PDB entry 8H8J | electron microscopy, 3.20 A resolution | chains B and G of the 5 polymer chains in the assembly

Chain B:
Name: Guanine nucleotide-binding protein G(I)/G(S)/G(T) subunit beta-1
From: Homo sapiens
UniProtKB: P62873 (GBB1_HUMAN); residues 2-340 here = UniProt positions 2-340
Amino-acid sequence (371 residues; row label = number of the first residue in the row; numbers below 1 keep their minus sign (Met-4 is residue -4)):
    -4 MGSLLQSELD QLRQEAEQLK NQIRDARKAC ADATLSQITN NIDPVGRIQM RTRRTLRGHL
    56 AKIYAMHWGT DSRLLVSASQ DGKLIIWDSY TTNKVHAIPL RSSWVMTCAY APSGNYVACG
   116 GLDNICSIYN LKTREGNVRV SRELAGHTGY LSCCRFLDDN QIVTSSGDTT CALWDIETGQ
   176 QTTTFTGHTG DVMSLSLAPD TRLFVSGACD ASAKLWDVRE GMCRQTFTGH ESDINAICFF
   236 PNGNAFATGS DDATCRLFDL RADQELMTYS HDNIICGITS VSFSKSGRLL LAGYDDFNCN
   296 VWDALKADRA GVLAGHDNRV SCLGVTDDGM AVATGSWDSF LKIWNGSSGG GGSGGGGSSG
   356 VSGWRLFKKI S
Disordered / not traced: -4 to 1, 341-366
Construct notes: initiating methionine (-4); expression tag (-3 to 1, 341-366)
Swiss-Prot annotation at these positions:
  - modified residue: Ser2 (N-acetylserine), His266 (Phosphohistidine)
  - natural variant: Leu30 (L30F: In MRD42; uncertain significance), Arg52 (R52G: In MRD42), Gly64 (G64V: In MRD42), Asp76 (D76E: In MRD42; D76G: In MRD42), Gly77 (G77S: In MRD42), Lys78 (K78R: In MRD42), Ile80 (I80N: In MRD42; I80T: In MRD42), His91 (H91R: In MRD42; uncertain significance), Ala92 (A92T: In MRD42), Pro94 (P94S: In MRD42), Leu95 (L95P: In MRD42), Arg96 (R96L: In MRD42), 5 further natural variant entries in UniProt

Chain G:
Name: Guanine nucleotide-binding protein G(I)/G(S)/G(O) subunit gamma-2
From: Homo sapiens
UniProtKB: P59768 (GBG2_HUMAN); residue numbers follow UniProt; this construct covers 1-71
Amino-acid sequence (71 residues; numbered 1 to 71; the number before each row is that of its first residue):
     1 MASNNTASIA QARKLVEQLK MEANIDRIKV SKAAADLMAY CEAHAKEDPL LTPVPASENP
    61 FREKKFFCAI L
Disordered / not traced: 1-4, 64-71
Swiss-Prot annotation at these positions:
  - modified residue: Ala2 (N-acetylalanine), Cys68 (Cysteine methyl ester)
  - lipidation: Cys68 (S-geranylgeranyl cysteine)

Interface between chain B and chain G:
Pairs across the interface (85):
  Leu7(B) - Ile9(G)
  Leu7(B) - Ala12(G)  hydrophobic
  Leu7(B) - Arg13(G)
  Leu7(B) - Val16(G)
  Ala11(B) - Leu19(G)
  Leu14(B) - Val16(G)
  Leu14(B) - Leu19(G)  hydrophobic
  Leu14(B) - Lys20(G)
  Ile18(B) - Glu22(G)
  Ile18(B) - Ala23(G)  hydrophobic
  Ile18(B) - Arg27(G)
  Ala21(B) - Arg27(G)
  Arg22(B) - Glu22(G)  salt bridge
  Cys25(B) - Arg27(G)
  Cys25(B) - Ile28(G)
  Cys25(B) - Lys29(G)
  Cys25(B) - Val30(G)  hydrogen bond (backbone-backbone)
  Ala26(B) - Val30(G)  hydrophobic
  Asp27(B) - Lys29(G)
  Asp27(B) - Ser31(G)  hydrogen bond
  Leu30(B) - Ala34(G)  hydrophobic
  Ile33(B) - Ser31(G)
  Ile33(B) - Ala34(G)  hydrophobic
  Ile33(B) - Met38(G)  hydrophobic
  Thr34(B) - Met38(G)
  Ile37(B) - Met38(G)  hydrophobic
  Val40(B) - Leu51(G)  hydrophobic
  Met45(B) - Leu50(G)  hydrophobic
  Arg49(B) - Phe61(G)  hydrogen bond (side chain-backbone)
  Ser84(B) - Phe61(G)
  Tyr85(B) - Pro60(G)
  Tyr85(B) - Phe61(G)  hydrophobic
  Met217(B) - Met21(G)  hydrophobic
  Cys218(B) - Gln18(G)  hydrogen bond
  Cys218(B) - Met21(G)
  Arg219(B) - Glu22(G)
  Gln220(B) - Ile25(G)
  Thr221(B) - Glu22(G)  hydrogen bond (backbone-side chain)
  Phe235(B) - Tyr40(G)  hydrophobic
  Phe235(B) - Cys41(G)  hydrophobic
  Pro236(B) - Tyr40(G)  hydrogen bond (backbone-side chain)
  Asn237(B) - Asp36(G)
  Asn237(B) - Tyr40(G)
  Asn239(B) - Asp36(G)  hydrogen bond
  Asn239(B) - Leu37(G)
  Asp254(B) - Ala33(G)
  Asp254(B) - Leu37(G)
  Arg256(B) - Arg27(G)
  Arg256(B) - Ile28(G)
  Arg256(B) - Lys32(G)
  Arg256(B) - Asp36(G)  salt bridge
  Ala257(B) - Ile28(G)
  Asp258(B) - Glu22(G)
  Asp258(B) - Ile25(G)
  Asp258(B) - Arg27(G)  salt bridge
  Gln259(B) - Val30(G)
  Leu261(B) - Val30(G)  hydrophobic
  Leu261(B) - Leu37(G)  hydrophobic
  Ser279(B) - Asp48(G)
  Ser279(B) - Leu50(G)
  Lys280(B) - Glu47(G)  hydrogen bond (side chain-backbone)
  Lys280(B) - Asp48(G)
  Ser281(B) - Tyr40(G)
  Ser281(B) - Cys41(G)
  Ser281(B) - His44(G)
  Ser281(B) - Asp48(G)  hydrogen bond
  Gly282(B) - Cys41(G)
  Leu284(B) - Leu50(G)
  Leu284(B) - Leu51(G)  hydrophobic
  Leu286(B) - Leu50(G)  hydrophobic
  Leu300(B) - Cys41(G)  hydrophobic
  Asp323(B) - Glu47(G)
  Gly324(B) - Asp48(G)
  Gly324(B) - Pro49(G)
  Gly324(B) - Leu50(G)
  Met325(B) - Pro49(G)  hydrophobic
  Met325(B) - Asn59(G)
  Met325(B) - Pro60(G)
  Met325(B) - Phe61(G)  hydrophobic
  Ala326(B) - Phe61(G)  hydrophobic
  Val327(B) - Leu50(G)  hydrophobic
  Ile338(B) - Phe61(G)  hydrophobic
  Asn340(B) - Pro49(G)
  Asn340(B) - Asn59(G)
  Asn340(B) - Phe61(G)
Interface residues without a listed pair, chain B (58 interface residues in all): Ser2, Leu4, Glu10, Lys15, Gln17, Ala28, Ile43, Arg48, Ala240, Leu252, Arg283
Interface residues without a listed pair, chain G (37 interface residues in all): Asp26, Val54, Glu58, Arg62

Summary:
Chain B and chain G form an interface of 58 and 37 residues respectively; the contacts include 9 hydrogen
bonds and 3 salt bridges. Among the polar pairs are Arg22(B)-Glu22(G), Arg256(B)-Asp36(G) and
Asp258(B)-Arg27(G).
Chain B is Guanine nucleotide-binding protein G(I)/G(S)/G(T) subunit beta-1 and chain G is Guanine
nucleotide-binding protein G(I)/G(S)/G(O) subunit gamma-2, both from Homo sapiens; the structure,
Lodoxamide-bound GPR35 in complex with G13, was determined by electron microscopy.
